PDB entry 8C4H | electron microscopy, 3.48 A resolution | chains L and M of the 30 polymer chains in the assembly

[Chain L (and M)]
Protein: Nucleocapsid
Organism: Hendra henipavirus
Notes: chain M of this document is another copy of the same molecule, construct and numbering; everything in this record applies to it too
Reference sequence: A0A1L7B858 (A0A1L7B858_9MONO); residue numbers follow UniProt; this construct covers 1-532
Amino-acid sequence (532 residues; numbered 1 to 532; the number before each row is that of its first residue):
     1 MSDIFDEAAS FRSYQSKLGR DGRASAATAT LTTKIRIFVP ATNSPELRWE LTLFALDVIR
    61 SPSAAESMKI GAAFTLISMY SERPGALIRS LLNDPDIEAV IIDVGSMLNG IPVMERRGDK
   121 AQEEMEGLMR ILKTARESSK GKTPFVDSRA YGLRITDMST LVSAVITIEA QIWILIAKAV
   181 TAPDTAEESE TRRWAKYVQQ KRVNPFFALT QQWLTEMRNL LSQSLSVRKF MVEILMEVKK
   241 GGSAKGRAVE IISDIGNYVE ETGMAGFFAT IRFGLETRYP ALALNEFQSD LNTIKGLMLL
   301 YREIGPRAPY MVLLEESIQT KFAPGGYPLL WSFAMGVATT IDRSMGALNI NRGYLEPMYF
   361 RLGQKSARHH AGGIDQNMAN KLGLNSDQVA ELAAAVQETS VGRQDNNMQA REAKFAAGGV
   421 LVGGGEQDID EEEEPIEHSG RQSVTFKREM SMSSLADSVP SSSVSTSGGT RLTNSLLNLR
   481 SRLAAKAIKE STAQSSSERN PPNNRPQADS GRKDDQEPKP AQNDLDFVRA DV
Disordered / not traced: 395-532
Reported in the primary citation:
  - self-association interface (contacts with another copy of this molecule); pairs are residue here / residue on that copy: Tyr80-Leu31, Leu31, Tyr80, Val162
  - binding site for the 84-nt RNA strand: Met345 (proposed by the authors, not directly observed)
  - binding site for the 84-nt RNA strand: Lys178, Thr181 to Gln200, Tyr258, Gln319, Ser344 to Tyr354

[Chain L / chain M interface]
Contacting residue pairs (96):
  Asp3(L) - Lys295(M)  salt bridge
  Ile4(L) - Leu275(M)  hydrophobic
  Ile4(L) - Lys295(M)
  Phe5(L) - Leu275(M)
  Phe5(L) - Arg278(M)
  Phe5(L) - Leu282(M)  hydrophobic
  Glu7(L) - Leu299(M)
  Ala8(L) - Leu275(M)  hydrophobic
  Ala8(L) - Met298(M)  hydrophobic
  Ser10(L) - Arg302(M)  hydrogen bond (backbone-side chain)
  Phe11(L) - Phe268(M)  hydrophobic
  Phe11(L) - Met298(M)  hydrophobic
  Phe11(L) - Tyr301(M)  hydrophobic
  Phe11(L) - Arg302(M)
  Arg12(L) - Glu276(M)  salt bridge
  Tyr14(L) - Tyr301(M)
  Tyr14(L) - Arg302(M)  hydrogen bond (side chain-backbone)
  Gln15(L) - Glu261(M)  hydrogen bond
  Gln15(L) - Phe268(M)
  Leu18(L) - Lys239(M)
  Leu18(L) - Pro309(M)
  Gly19(L) - Lys239(M)
  Gly19(L) - Lys240(M)
  Arg20(L) - Lys239(M)
  Asp21(L) - Lys240(M)
  Gly22(L) - Gly241(M)
  Arg23(L) - Lys240(M)
  Ala24(L) - Glu237(M)
  Ala24(L) - Lys240(M)
  Ser25(L) - Glu237(M)  hydrogen bond (backbone-side chain)
  Ala27(L) - Ser81(M)  hydrogen bond (backbone-side chain)
  Ala27(L) - Leu87(M)  hydrophobic
  Thr28(L) - Tyr80(M)
  Thr28(L) - Leu87(M)
  Ala29(L) - Ser81(M)  hydrogen bond (backbone-side chain)
  Ala29(L) - Glu82(M)  hydrogen bond (backbone-backbone)
  Thr30(L) - Gly246(M)
  Leu31(L) - Asn43(M)
  Leu31(L) - Arg48(M)
  Leu31(L) - Tyr80(M)  hydrogen bond (backbone-backbone)
  Leu31(L) - Glu82(M)
  Leu31(L) - Met158(M)  hydrophobic
  Thr32(L) - Met158(M)
  Thr33(L) - Met158(M)
  Thr33(L) - Val162(M)
  Ser67(L) - Ser159(M)
  Pro95(L) - Ala244(M)  hydrophobic
  Pro95(L) - Lys245(M)
  Asp96(L) - Gly246(M)
  Asp96(L) - Arg247(M)  hydrogen bond (side chain-backbone)
  Asn219(L) - Lys201(M)
  Ser222(L) - Lys201(M)
  Lys229(L) - Lys245(M)
  Pro280(L) - Lys381(M)
  Ala283(L) - Gly373(M)
  Ala283(L) - Ile374(M)
  Ala283(L) - Asp375(M)
  Ala283(L) - Asn377(M)
  Leu284(L) - Gly372(M)
  Leu284(L) - Gly373(M)
  Asn285(L) - Thr277(M)
  Asn285(L) - Arg278(M)
  Asn285(L) - Tyr279(M)
  Asn285(L) - Gly372(M)
  Asn285(L) - Gly373(M)  hydrogen bond (side chain-backbone)
  Asn285(L) - Asp375(M)
  Gln288(L) - Arg278(M)
  Gln288(L) - Asp375(M)  hydrogen bond
  Ser289(L) - Arg272(M)
  Ser289(L) - Glu276(M)  hydrogen bond
  Ser289(L) - Thr277(M)
  Asp290(L) - Arg272(M)  salt bridge
  Leu314(L) - Glu250(M)
  Glu315(L) - Gln200(M)
  Glu315(L) - Arg202(M)  salt bridge
  Glu315(L) - Glu250(M)
  Glu316(L) - Glu250(M)
  Ser317(L) - Lys245(M)
  Ser317(L) - Glu250(M)
  Ser317(L) - Ser253(M)  hydrogen bond
  Ser317(L) - Asp254(M)
  Ser317(L) - Asn257(M)  hydrogen bond (backbone-side chain)
  Thr320(L) - Lys196(M)
  Thr320(L) - Asp254(M)  hydrogen bond
  Thr320(L) - Asn257(M)
  Lys321(L) - Asn257(M)
  Leu329(L) - Ile341(M)  hydrophobic
  Gly353(L) - Arg343(M)  hydrogen bond (backbone-side chain)
  Tyr354(L) - Arg343(M)
  Leu355(L) - Arg343(M)
  Glu356(L) - Ile341(M)
  Glu356(L) - Arg343(M)  salt bridge
  Pro357(L) - Arg343(M)
  Met358(L) - Ala394(M)  hydrophobic
  Tyr359(L) - Ile341(M)
  His370(L) - Asp387(M)
Also at the interface, not in a pair above, chain L (59 interface residues in all): Asn93, Gln223, Leu225, Ser226, Glu286, Gly326
Also at the interface, not in a pair above, chain M (63 interface residues in all): Ala86, Ser90, Leu91, Leu161, Ala248, Val249, Tyr258, Ile271, Leu291, Gly305, Asp342, Ala367, Glu391

[In short]
59 residues of chain L and 63 residues of chain M are in contact; the contacts include 16 hydrogen bonds and 5
salt bridges. Among the polar pairs are Asp3(L)-Lys295(M), Arg12(L)-Glu276(M) and Asp290(L)-Arg272(M). From
the paper: a binding site for the 84-nt RNA strand at Met345(L), Lys178(L) and Thr181(L) among others; a
self-association interface involving Leu31(L), Tyr80(L) and Val162(L).
Chain L and chain M are both Nucleocapsid (Hendra henipavirus); the structure, CryoEM structure of the Hendra
henipavirus nucleocapsid sauronoid assembly multimer, was determined by electron microscopy together with 8CBW
from the same study.
